PDB entry 4U3F | X-ray diffraction, 3.23 A resolution | chains A and I of the 20 polymer chains in the assembly

# Chain A
Protein: Mitochondrial ubiquinol-cytochrome-c reductase complex core protein i
From: Gallus gallus
Notes: EC 1.10.2.2
Reference sequence: D0VX31 (D0VX31_CHICK); numbering as in UniProt (aligned over 1-446)
Sequence (446 residues; each row starts with the number of its first residue):
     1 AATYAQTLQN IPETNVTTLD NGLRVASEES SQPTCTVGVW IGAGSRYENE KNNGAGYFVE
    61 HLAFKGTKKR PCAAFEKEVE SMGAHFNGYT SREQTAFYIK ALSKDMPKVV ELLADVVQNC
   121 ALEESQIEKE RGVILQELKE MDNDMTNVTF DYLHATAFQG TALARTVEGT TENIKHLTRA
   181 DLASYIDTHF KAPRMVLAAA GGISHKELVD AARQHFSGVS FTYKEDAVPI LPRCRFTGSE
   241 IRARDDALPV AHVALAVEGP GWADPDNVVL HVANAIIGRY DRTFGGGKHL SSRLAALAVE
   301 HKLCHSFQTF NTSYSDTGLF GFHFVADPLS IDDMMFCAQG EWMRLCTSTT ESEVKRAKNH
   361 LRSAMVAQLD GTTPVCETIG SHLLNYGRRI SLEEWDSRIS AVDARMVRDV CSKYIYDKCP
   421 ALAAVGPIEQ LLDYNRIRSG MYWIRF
Disordered / not traced: 1, 445-446

# Chain I
Protein: Cytochrome b-c1 complex subunit Rieske, mitochondrial
From: Gallus gallus
Notes: EC 1.10.2.2
Reference sequence: Q5ZLR5 (UCRI_CHICK); the construct has insertions or renumbered stretches relative to UniProt, so the offset changes along the chain: 2-33 = UniProt 2-33; 37-45 = UniProt 34-42; 48-78 = UniProt 46-76
Sequence (76 residues; numbered 1 to 78 plus 3 insertion-coded residues; 5 numbers in that range are skipped by the numbering (no residue carries them; nothing is unmodelled there); the number before each row is that of its first residue; a row labelled like 45A-45C holds insertion residues (45A, then the next letters in order); X marks 14 residues of unknown identity (built as UNK)):
     1 XLSVAARSGP FAPYLSAAAH AVPGPLKAXX XXX
    37 XXXXXXXXX
45A-45C LKR
    48 PLLCRESMSG RSARRDLVAG ISLNAPASVR Y
Disordered / not traced: 1-28, 45A-45C, 78
Sequence notes: expression tag (1)
Modified / non-standard residues: AME (N-acetylmethionine) at position 1
Covalently attached groups: covalent link UNK_33-UNK_37

# How chain A and chain I interact
Residue-residue contacts - 24 pairs, chain A then chain I:
  Lys129(A) - Arg52(I)
  Val133(A) - Glu53(I)
  Gln136(A) - Leu50(I)  hydrogen bond (side chain-backbone)
  Gln136(A) - Cys51(I)
  Glu137(A) - Ser54(I)
  Glu140(A) - Pro48(I)
  Glu140(A) - Leu49(I)  hydrogen bond (side chain-backbone)
  Glu140(A) - Leu50(I)  hydrogen bond (side chain-backbone)
  Glu140(A) - Cys51(I)
  Arg279(A) - Pro73(I)
  Asp281(A) - Pro73(I)
  Thr283(A) - Ile68(I)
  Thr283(A) - Ser69(I)
  Thr283(A) - Pro73(I)
  Thr283(A) - Ala74(I)  hydrogen bond (side chain-backbone)
  Phe284(A) - Ser69(I)
  Phe284(A) - Leu70(I)
  Phe284(A) - Asn71(I)
  Phe284(A) - Ala72(I)
  Phe284(A) - Pro73(I)
  Gly285(A) - Ser69(I)  hydrogen bond (backbone-backbone)
  Gly285(A) - Leu70(I)  hydrogen bond (backbone-backbone)
  Gly286(A) - Leu70(I)  hydrogen bond (backbone-backbone)
  Leu290(A) - Leu70(I)
Also at the interface, not in a pair above, chain A (15 interface residues in all): Arg282, His305, His360

# Overview
15 residues of chain A and 14 residues of chain I are in contact; the contacts include 7 hydrogen bonds. Among
the polar pairs are Gln136(A)-Leu50(I), Glu140(A)-Leu49(I) and Glu140(A)-Leu50(I).
Chain A is Mitochondrial ubiquinol-cytochrome-c reductase complex core protein i and chain I is Cytochrome
b-c1 complex subunit Rieske, mitochondrial, both from Gallus gallus; the structure, Cytochrome bc1 complex
from chicken with designed inhibitor bound, was determined by X-ray diffraction.
